5S5U - chains B and C of the 6 polymer chains in the assembly; structure by X-ray diffraction, 2.50 A resolution.

[Chain B]
Name: Tubulin beta-2B chain
From: Bos taurus
UniProtKB: Q6B856 (TBB2B_BOVIN); the author numbering skips numbers that UniProt does not, so the offset changes along the chain: 1-42 = UniProt 1-42; 45-360 = UniProt 43-358; 369-455 = UniProt 359-445
Amino-acid sequence (445 residues; row label = number of the first residue in the row; note: 10 numbers in that range are skipped by the numbering (no residue carries them; nothing is unmodelled there)):
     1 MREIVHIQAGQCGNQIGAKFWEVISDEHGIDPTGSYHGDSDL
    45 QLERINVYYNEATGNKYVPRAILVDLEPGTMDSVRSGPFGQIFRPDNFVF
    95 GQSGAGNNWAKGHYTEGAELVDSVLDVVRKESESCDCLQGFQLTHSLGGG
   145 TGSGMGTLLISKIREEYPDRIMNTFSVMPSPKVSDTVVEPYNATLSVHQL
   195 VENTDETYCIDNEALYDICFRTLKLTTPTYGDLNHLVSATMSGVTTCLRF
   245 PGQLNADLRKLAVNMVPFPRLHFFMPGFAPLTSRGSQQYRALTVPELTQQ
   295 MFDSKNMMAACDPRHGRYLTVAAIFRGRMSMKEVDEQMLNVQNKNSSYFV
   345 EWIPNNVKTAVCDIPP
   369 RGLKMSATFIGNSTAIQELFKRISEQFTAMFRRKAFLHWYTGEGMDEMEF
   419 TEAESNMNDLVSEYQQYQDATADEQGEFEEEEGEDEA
Not modelled in the structure: 279-280, 438-455
Bound ions: Mg2+: Q11 (together with GDP); Ca2+: E113 (shared with E284(C) of chain C)
Small-molecule neighbours:
  - GDP (guanosine-5'-diphosphate): G10, Q11, C12, G13, Q15, I16, D69, A99, N101, S140, G142, G143, G144, T145, G146, S147, V171, P173, V177, D179, E183, N206, L209, Y224, L227, N228
  - ethyl 1H-pyrazole-4-carboxylate (GOJ): V177, S178, D179, P222, T223, Y224, L227
Curated features (UniProtKB/Swiss-Prot):
  - motif: M1 to I4 (MREI motif)
  - binding site (GTP): Q11, E71, S140, G144, T145, G146, N206, N228
  - binding site (Mg(2+)): E71
  - modified residue: S40 (Phosphoserine), T57 (Phosphothreonine), K60 (N6-acetyllysine), S174 (Phosphoserine), T287 (Phosphothreonine), T292 (Phosphothreonine), R320 (Omega-N-methylarginine), E448 (5-glutamyl polyglutamate)
  - cross-link (Glycyl lysine isopeptide (Lys-Gly)): K60 (interchain with G-Cter in ubiquitin), K326 (interchain with G-Cter in ubiquitin)

[Chain C]
Name: Tubulin alpha-1B chain
From: Bos taurus
UniProtKB: P81947 (TBA1B_BOVIN); numbering as in UniProt (aligned over 1-451)
Amino-acid sequence (451 residues; each row starts with the number of its first residue):
     1 MRECISIHVGQAGVQIGNACWELYCLEHGIQPDGQMPSDKTIGGGDDSFN
    51 TFFSETGAGKHVPRAVFVDLEPTVIDEVRTGTYRQLFHPEQLITGKEDAA
   101 NNYARGHYTIGKEIIDLVLDRIRKLADQCTGLQGFLVFHSFGGGTGSGFT
   151 SLLMERLSVDYGKKSKLEFSIYPAPQVSTAVVEPYNSILTTHTTLEHSDC
   201 AFMVDNEAIYDICRRNLDIERPTYTNLNRLISQIVSSITASLRFDGALNV
   251 DLTEFQTNLVPYPRIHFPLATYAPVISAEKAYHEQLSVAEITNACFEPAN
   301 QMVKCDPRHGKYMACCLLYRGDVVPKDVNAAIATIKTKRSIQFVDWCPTG
   351 FKVGINYQPPTVVPGGDLAKVQRAVCMLSNTTAIAEAWARLDHKFDLMYA
   401 KRAFVHWYVGEGMEEGEFSEAREDMAALEKDYEEVGVDSVEGEGEEEGEE
   451 Y
Not modelled in the structure: 441-451
Bound ions: Ca2+ site 1: D39, T41, G44, E55; Ca2+ site 2: E284 (shared with E113(B) of chain B)
Small-molecule neighbours: GTP (guanosine-5'-triphosphate): G10, Q11, A12, Q15, I16, D69, D98, A99, A100, N101, S140, G142, G143, G144, T145, G146, I171, P173, V177, S178, T179, E183, N206, Y224, L227, N228, I231

[How chain B and chain C interact]
Contacting residue pairs (41):
  Q96(B) - M1(C)
  Q96(B) - R2(C)
  S97(B) - R2(C)
  N101(B) - E254(C)  hydrogen bond
  D179(B) - E254(C)
  D179(B) - K352(C)  hydrogen bond (backbone-side chain)
  T180(B) - E254(C)
  T180(B) - N258(C)
  V181(B) - N258(C)  hydrogen bond (backbone-side chain)
  V182(B) - T257(C)
  T221(B) - P325(C)
  T221(B) - K326(C)
  T221(B) - N329(C)
  A397(B) - W346(C)
  M398(B) - W346(C)
  R400(B) - D345(C)  salt bridge
  R400(B) - S439(C)  hydrogen bond
  R401(B) - Y262(C)  hydrogen bond (backbone-side chain)
  R401(B) - D345(C)  salt bridge
  R401(B) - W346(C)
  R401(B) - E434(C)  hydrogen bond (side chain-backbone)
  R401(B) - V435(C)
  R401(B) - V437(C)  hydrogen bond (side chain-backbone)
  R401(B) - D438(C)
  R401(B) - S439(C)  hydrogen bond
  K402(B) - Y262(C)
  A403(B) - P261(C)
  A403(B) - Y262(C)
  A403(B) - W346(C)  hydrophobic
  F404(B) - T257(C)
  F404(B) - N258(C)
  F404(B) - V260(C)
  F404(B) - P261(C)  hydrogen bond (backbone-backbone)
  F404(B) - W346(C)  hydrophobic
  H406(B) - V260(C)  hydrogen bond (side chain-backbone)
  H406(B) - P261(C)
  H406(B) - Y262(C)
  H406(B) - P263(C)
  W407(B) - Q256(C)
  W407(B) - T257(C)  hydrogen bond (side chain-backbone)
  W407(B) - V260(C)
Also at the interface, not in a pair above, chain B (19 interface residues in all): G100, L405
Also at the interface, not in a pair above, chain C (22 interface residues in all): P348

[In short]
19 residues of chain B face 22 of chain C across their interface; the contacts include 11 hydrogen bonds and 2
salt bridges. Polar contacts include R400(B)-D345(C), R401(B)-D345(C) and N101(B)-E254(C). Chain B binds GDP
and ethyl 1H-pyrazole-4-carboxylate. Bound to chain C: GTP.
Here chain B is Tubulin beta-2B chain and chain C is Tubulin alpha-1B chain, both from Bos taurus. Entry 5S5U
(Tubulin-Z1124201124-complex) was determined by X-ray diffraction together with 5S4L, 5S4M, 5S4N, 5S4O, 5S4P,
5S4Q and 52 further entries from the same study.
